PDB entry 6TIY | X-ray diffraction, 2.29 A resolution | chains C and D of the 5 polymer chains in the assembly

# Chain C
Protein: Tubulin alpha-1 chain
Organism: Drosophila melanogaster
UniProtKB: P06603 (TBA1_DROME); numbering as in UniProt (aligned over 1-450)
Amino-acid sequence (450 residues; row label = number of the first residue in the row):
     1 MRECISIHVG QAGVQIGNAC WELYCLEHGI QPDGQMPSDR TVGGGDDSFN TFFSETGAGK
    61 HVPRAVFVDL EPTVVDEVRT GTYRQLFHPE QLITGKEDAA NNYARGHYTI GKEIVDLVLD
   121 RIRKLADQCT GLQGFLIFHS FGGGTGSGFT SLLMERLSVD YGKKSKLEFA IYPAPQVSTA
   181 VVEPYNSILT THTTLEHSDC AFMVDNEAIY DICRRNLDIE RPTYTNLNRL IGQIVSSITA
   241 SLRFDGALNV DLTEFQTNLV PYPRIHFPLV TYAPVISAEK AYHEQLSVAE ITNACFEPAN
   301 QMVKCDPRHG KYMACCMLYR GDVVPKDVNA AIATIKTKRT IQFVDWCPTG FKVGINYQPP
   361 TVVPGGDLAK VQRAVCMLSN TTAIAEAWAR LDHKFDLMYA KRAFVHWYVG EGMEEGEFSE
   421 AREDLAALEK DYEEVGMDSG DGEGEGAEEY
Not modelled in the structure: 39-44, 441-450
Differences from the reference sequence: engineered mutation R40 (Lys in P06603)
Small-molecule neighbours: GTP (guanosine-5'-triphosphate): G10, Q11, A12, Q15, I16, D69, D98, A99, A100, N101, S140, G142, G143, G144, T145, G146, I171, P173, V177, S178, T179, E183, N206, Y224, L227, N228, I231
Swiss-Prot annotation at these positions:
  - active site: E254
  - binding site (GTP): Q11, E71, S140, G144, T145, T179, N206, N228
  - binding site (Mg(2+)): E71
  - site: Y450 (Involved in polymerization)

# Chain D
Protein: Tubulin beta-1 chain
Organism: Drosophila melanogaster
Notes: engineered mutation(s): Y222F
UniProtKB: Q24560 (TBB1_DROME); numbering as in UniProt (aligned over 1-447)
Amino-acid sequence (447 residues; row label = number of the first residue in the row):
     1 MREIVHIQAG QCGNQIGAKF WEIISDEHGI DATGAYHGDS DLQLERINVY YNEASGGKYV
    61 PRAVLVDLEP GTMDSVRSGP FGQIFRPDNF VFGQSGAGNN WAKGHYTEGA ELVDSVLDVV
   121 RKEAESCDCL QGFQLTHSLG GGTGSGMGTL LISKIREEYP DRIMNTYSVV PSPKVSDTVV
   181 EPYNATLSVH QLVENTDETY CIDNEALYDI CFRTLKLTTP TYGDLNHLVS LTMSGVTTCL
   241 RFPGQLNADL RKLAVNMVPF PRLHFFMPGF APLTSRGSQQ YRALTVPELT QQMFDAKNMM
   301 AACDPRHGRY LTVAAIFRGR MSMKEVDEQM LNIQNKNSSY FVEWIPNNVK TAVCDIPPRG
   361 LKMSATFIGN STAIQELFKR ISEQFTAMFR RKAFLHWYTG EGMDEMEFTE AESNMNDLVS
   421 EYQQYQEATA DEDAEFEEEQ EAEVDEN
Not modelled in the structure: 279-282, 432-447
Small-molecule neighbours: phosphomethylphosphonic acid guanylate ester (G2P): G10, Q11, C12, Q15, I16, D67, G96, A97, G98, N99, N100, S138, G140, G141, G142, T143, G144, V169, P171, V175, S176, E181, N204, L207, Y222, L225, N226
Swiss-Prot annotation at these positions:
  - binding site (GTP): Q11, E69, S138, G142, T143, G144, N204, N226
  - binding site (Mg(2+)): E69
  - modified residue (Phosphoserine): S40, S339
Reported in the primary citation:
  - conformationally variable residues (loop rearrangement): D177

# Interface between chain C and chain D
Contacting residue pairs (55):
  Q11(C) with Q245(D), hydrogen bond
  P72(C) with R2(D)
  K96(C) with M1(D); D128(D), salt bridge; C129(D)
  E97(C) with M1(D)
  D98(C) with K252(D), salt bridge
  A100(C) with R251(D); K252(D); V255(D)
  N101(C) with K252(D)
  R105(C) with R251(D)
  P175(C) with N347(D)
  S178(C) with K350(D), hydrogen bond
  T179(C) with Q245(D); L246(D); N256(D), hydrogen bond (backbone-side chain)
  A180(C) with N256(D); K350(D)
  V181(C) with N256(D), hydrogen bond (backbone-side chain); I345(D), hydrophobic; P346(D); N347(D); K350(D)
  E220(C) with K324(D)
  R221(C) with M323(D); D327(D), salt bridge
  Y224(C) with Q245(D)
  K394(C) with P346(D); N347(D), hydrogen bond
  L397(C) with E343(D); W344(D); P346(D), hydrophobic; A430(D), hydrophobic
  M398(C) with W344(D), hydrogen bond (backbone-backbone); P346(D)
  K401(C) with F260(D); W344(D); T429(D), hydrogen bond (side chain-backbone)
  R402(C) with F260(D)
  A403(C) with P259(D); F260(D), hydrophobic
  F404(C) with V255(D); N256(D); V258(D); P259(D), hydrogen bond (backbone-backbone); T312(D); I345(D), hydrophobic
  H406(C) with V258(D); P259(D), hydrogen bond (side chain-backbone); F260(D); P261(D)
  W407(C) with A254(D); V255(D); V258(D), hydrogen bond (side chain-backbone)
Other interface residues (no listed pair), chain C (27 interface residues in all): V182, E411
Other interface residues (no listed pair), chain D (32 interface residues in all): D249, N348, Y425, A428, D431

# Summary
Chain C and chain D form an interface of 27 and 32 residues respectively, with 10 hydrogen bonds and 3 salt
bridges. Polar pairs include K96(C)-D128(D), D98(C)-K252(D) and R221(C)-D327(D). Chain C binds GTP. Bound to
chain D: phosphomethylphosphonic acid guanylate ester. From the paper: conformational variability at D177(D).
Here chain C is Tubulin alpha-1 chain and chain D is Tubulin beta-1 chain, both from Drosophila melanogaster.
Entry 6TIY (Drosophila gmpcpp-tubulin) was determined by X-ray diffraction (same publication as 6TIS, 6TIU and
6TIZ).
